5W0V - chains A and C; structure by X-ray diffraction, 2.82 A resolution.

# Chain A
Molecule: Kap123
From: Kluyveromyces lactis
UniProtKB: Q6CMF0 (Q6CMF0_KLULA); residues 1-1113 here = UniProt positions 1-1113
Sequence (1116 residues; each row starts with the number of its first residue; numbers below 1 keep their minus sign (Ser-2 is residue -2)):
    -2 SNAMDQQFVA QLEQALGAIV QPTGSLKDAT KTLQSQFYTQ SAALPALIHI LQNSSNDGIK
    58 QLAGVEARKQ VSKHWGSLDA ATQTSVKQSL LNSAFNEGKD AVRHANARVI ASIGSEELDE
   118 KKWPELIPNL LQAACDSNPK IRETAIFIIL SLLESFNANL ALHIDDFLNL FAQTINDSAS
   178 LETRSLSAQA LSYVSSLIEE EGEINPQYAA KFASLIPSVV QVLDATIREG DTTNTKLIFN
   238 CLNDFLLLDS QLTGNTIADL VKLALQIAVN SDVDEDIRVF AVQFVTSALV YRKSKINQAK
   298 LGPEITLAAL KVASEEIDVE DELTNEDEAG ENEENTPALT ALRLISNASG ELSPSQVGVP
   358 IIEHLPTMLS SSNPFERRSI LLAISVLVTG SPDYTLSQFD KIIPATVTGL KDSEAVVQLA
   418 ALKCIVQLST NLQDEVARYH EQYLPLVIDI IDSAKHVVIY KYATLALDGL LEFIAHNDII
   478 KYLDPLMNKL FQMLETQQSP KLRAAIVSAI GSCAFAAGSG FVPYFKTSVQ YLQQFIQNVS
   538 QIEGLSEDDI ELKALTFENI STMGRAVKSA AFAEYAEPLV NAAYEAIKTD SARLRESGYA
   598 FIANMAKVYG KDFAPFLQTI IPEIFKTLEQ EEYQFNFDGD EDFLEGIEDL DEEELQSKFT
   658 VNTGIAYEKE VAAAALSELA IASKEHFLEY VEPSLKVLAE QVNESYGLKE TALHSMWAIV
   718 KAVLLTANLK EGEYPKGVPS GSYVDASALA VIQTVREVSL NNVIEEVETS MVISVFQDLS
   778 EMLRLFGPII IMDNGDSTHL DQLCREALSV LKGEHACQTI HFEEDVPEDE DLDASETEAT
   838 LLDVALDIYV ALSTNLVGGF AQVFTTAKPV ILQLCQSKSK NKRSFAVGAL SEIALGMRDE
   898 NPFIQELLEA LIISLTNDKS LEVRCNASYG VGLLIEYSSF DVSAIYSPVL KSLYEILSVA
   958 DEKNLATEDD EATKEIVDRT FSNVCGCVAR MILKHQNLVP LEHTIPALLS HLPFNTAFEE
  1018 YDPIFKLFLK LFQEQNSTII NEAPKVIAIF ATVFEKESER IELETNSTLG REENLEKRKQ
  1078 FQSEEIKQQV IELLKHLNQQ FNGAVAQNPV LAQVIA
Unresolved in the structure: -2 to 38, 73-77, 324-329, 631-656, 818-828, 962-966, 1069-1073
Sequence notes: expression tag (-2 to 0)
From the paper describing this entry:
  - mutagenesis - T1065K: decreased binding to H3-NLS

# Chain C
Molecule: Histone H4 1-34
Sequence (34 residues; numbered 1 to 34; the number before each row is that of its first residue):
     1 SGRGKGGKGL GKGGAKRHRK ILRDNIQGIT KPAI
Unresolved in the structure: 1-12, 20-34

# Chain A / chain C interface
Pairs across the interface - 19 pairs, chain A then chain C:
  Asp465(A) - Lys16(C)  salt bridge
  Glu469(A) - Ala15(C)
  Glu469(A) - Lys16(C)  hydrogen bond (side chain-backbone)
  Phe470(A) - Gly14(C)
  Ser505(A) - Lys16(C)  hydrogen bond (backbone-side chain)
  Ser505(A) - Arg17(C)  hydrogen bond
  Ser509(A) - Lys16(C)  hydrogen bond
  Phe512(A) - Ala15(C)
  Phe512(A) - Lys16(C)
  Glu555(A) - Arg19(C)  salt bridge
  Asn556(A) - Lys16(C)
  Thr559(A) - Lys16(C)
  Arg590(A) - Arg19(C)
  Glu593(A) - Arg19(C)  salt bridge
  Ala600(A) - His18(C)
  Asn601(A) - His18(C)
  Tyr664(A) - Arg19(C)
  Val668(A) - His18(C)
  Val668(A) - Arg19(C)
Interface residues without a listed pair, chain A (19 interface residues in all): Gly508, Glu548, Arg562, Ala671
The authors on this interface:
  - specific contacts: Glu469(A)-Arg17(C), Ser505(A)-Lys16(C) (hydrogen bond), Ser509(A)-Lys16(C) (hydrogen bond), Phe512(A)-Lys16(C) (hydrophobic contact), Asn556(A)-Lys16(C), Glu593(A)-Arg19(C) (salt bridge), Tyr664(A)-Arg19(C) (hydrophobic contact)
  - hot spots on chain C (mutagenesis) - K16A, K16Q: decreased binding to Kap123 (chain A)

# Overview
19 residues of chain A and 6 residues of chain C are in contact, with 4 hydrogen bonds and 3 salt bridges.
Among the polar pairs are Asp465(A)-Lys16(C), Glu555(A)-Arg19(C) and Glu593(A)-Arg19(C). The paper describes
contacts between Glu469(A) and Arg17(C) and Asn556(A) and Lys16(C); hydrogen bonds between Ser505(A) and
Lys16(C) and Ser509(A) and Lys16(C); hydrophobic contacts between Phe512(A) and Lys16(C) and Tyr664(A) and
Arg19(C). From the paper: K16A and K16Q of chain C reduce binding to Kap123 (chain A); T1065K of chain A
reduces binding to H3-NLS.
Here chain A is Kap123 (Kluyveromyces lactis) and chain C is Histone H4 1-34. Entry 5W0V (Crystal structure of
full-length Kluyveromyces lactis Kap123 with histone H4 1-34) was determined by X-ray diffraction, deposited
together with 5VCH and 5VE8.
